2E1M - chains B and C of the 3 polymer chains in the assembly; structure by X-ray diffraction, 2.80 A resolution.

Chain B:
Name: L-glutamate oxidase
Organism: Streptomyces sp
Notes: EC 1.4.3.11
UniProt: Q8L3C7 (Q8L3C7_9ACTO); numbering as in UniProt (aligned over 391-520)
Chain sequence (130 residues; row label = number of the first residue in the row):
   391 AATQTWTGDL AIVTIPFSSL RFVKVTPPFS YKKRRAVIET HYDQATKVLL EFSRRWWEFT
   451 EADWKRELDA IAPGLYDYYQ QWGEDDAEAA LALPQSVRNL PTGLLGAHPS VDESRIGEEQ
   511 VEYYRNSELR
Not modelled in the structure: 481-520
Swiss-Prot annotation at these positions:
  - binding site (FAD): Ser-409
Residues lining bound ligands: FAD (flavin-adenine dinucleotide): Thr-404, Ile-405, Pro-406, Ser-409, Lys-437

Chain C:
Name: L-glutamate oxidase
Organism: Streptomyces sp
Notes: EC 1.4.3.11; fragment: C-terminal domain, residues 521-701
UniProt: Q8L3C7 (Q8L3C7_9ACTO); residues 521-701 here = UniProt positions 521-701
Chain sequence (181 residues; each row starts with the number of its first residue):
   521 GGVRPATNAY GGGSTTDNPN RFMYYPSHPV PGTQGGVVLA AYSWSDDAAR WDSFDDAERY
   581 GYALENLQSV HGRRIEVFYT GAGQTQSWLR DPYACGEAAV YTPHQMTAFH LDVVRPEGPV
   641 YFAGEHVSLK HAWIEGAVET AVRAAIAVNE APVGDTGVTA AAGRRGAAAA TEPMREEALT
   701 S
Not modelled in the structure: 521-522, 674-701
Swiss-Prot annotation at these positions:
  - binding site (FAD): Glu-645, Trp-653, Ile-654
  - mutagenesis: Trp-564 (W564A: Strong decrease in L-glutamate oxidation. Has little influence on substrate specificity)
Residues lining bound ligands: FAD (flavin-adenine dinucleotide): Tyr-562, Trp-608, Tyr-613, Glu-617, Gly-644, Glu-645, Ala-652, Trp-653, Ile-654, Ala-657

Interface between chain B and chain C:
Residue-residue contacts (167):
  Asp-399(B) / Pro-639(C)
  Leu-400(B) / Pro-639(C)
  Leu-400(B) / Val-668(C)
  Leu-400(B) / Ala-671(C)  hydrophobic
  Ala-401(B) / Pro-639(C)  hydrogen bond (backbone-backbone)
  Ala-401(B) / Val-640(C)
  Ala-401(B) / Tyr-641(C)  hydrogen bond (backbone-backbone)
  Ile-402(B) / Tyr-641(C)
  Val-403(B) / Val-640(C)  hydrophobic
  Val-403(B) / Tyr-641(C)  hydrogen bond (backbone-backbone)
  Val-403(B) / Phe-642(C)
  Val-403(B) / Ala-643(C)  hydrogen bond (backbone-backbone)
  Thr-404(B) / Ala-643(C)
  Ile-405(B) / His-646(C)
  Pro-406(B) / Tyr-613(C)
  Pro-406(B) / Ala-614(C)
  Pro-406(B) / His-646(C)
  Phe-407(B) / His-646(C)
  Ser-408(B) / Ala-614(C)  hydrogen bond (side chain-backbone)
  Ser-408(B) / Cys-615(C)
  Phe-419(B) / Glu-637(C)
  Phe-419(B) / Phe-642(C)  hydrophobic
  Ser-420(B) / Glu-637(C)  hydrogen bond (backbone-side chain)
  Lys-422(B) / Asp-632(C)
  Lys-423(B) / Asp-632(C)  hydrogen bond (side chain-backbone)
  Lys-423(B) / Val-633(C)  hydrogen bond (side chain-backbone)
  Lys-423(B) / Arg-635(C)  hydrogen bond (side chain-backbone)
  Lys-423(B) / Glu-637(C)  salt bridge
  Lys-423(B) / Phe-642(C)
  Ala-426(B) / Phe-629(C)  hydrophobic
  Ala-426(B) / Val-633(C)  hydrophobic
  Glu-429(B) / Gln-625(C)  hydrogen bond (backbone-side chain)
  Glu-429(B) / Phe-629(C)
  Thr-430(B) / Ala-619(C)
  Thr-430(B) / Tyr-621(C)
  Thr-430(B) / Phe-629(C)
  His-431(B) / Ala-619(C)
  His-431(B) / Val-620(C)  hydrogen bond (backbone-backbone)
  His-431(B) / Thr-622(C)
  His-431(B) / Gln-625(C)
  Tyr-432(B) / Cys-615(C)
  Tyr-432(B) / Ala-618(C)
  Tyr-432(B) / Ala-619(C)
  Tyr-432(B) / His-646(C)
  Asp-433(B) / Trp-564(C)
  Asp-433(B) / Ser-565(C)  hydrogen bond (side chain-backbone)
  Asp-433(B) / Gly-616(C)
  Asp-433(B) / Glu-617(C)  hydrogen bond (backbone-backbone)
  Asp-433(B) / Ala-618(C)  hydrogen bond (backbone-backbone)
  Asp-433(B) / Val-620(C)
  Gln-434(B) / Trp-564(C)
  Gln-434(B) / Ser-565(C)  hydrogen bond (backbone-backbone)
  Gln-434(B) / Ala-568(C)
  Gln-434(B) / Ala-569(C)
  Gln-434(B) / Asp-572(C)
  Gln-434(B) / Leu-609(C)
  Ala-435(B) / Ser-563(C)
  Ala-435(B) / Ala-568(C)  hydrophobic
  Ala-435(B) / Gln-606(C)
  Ala-435(B) / Ser-607(C)
  Ala-435(B) / Trp-608(C)  hydrogen bond (backbone-backbone)
  Ala-435(B) / Glu-617(C)
  Thr-436(B) / Ala-561(C)
  Thr-436(B) / Tyr-562(C)
  Thr-436(B) / Ser-563(C)  hydrogen bond (backbone-backbone)
  Thr-436(B) / Ala-568(C)
  Thr-436(B) / Asp-572(C)  hydrogen bond
  Thr-436(B) / Arg-579(C)
  Thr-436(B) / Thr-605(C)
  Thr-436(B) / Gln-606(C)
  Thr-436(B) / Ser-607(C)
  Lys-437(B) / Leu-559(C)
  Lys-437(B) / Ala-561(C)
  Lys-437(B) / Tyr-562(C)
  Lys-437(B) / Thr-605(C)  hydrogen bond (backbone-side chain)
  Lys-437(B) / Gln-606(C)  hydrogen bond (backbone-backbone)
  Val-438(B) / Val-558(C)
  Val-438(B) / Leu-559(C)
  Val-438(B) / Ala-560(C)  hydrogen bond (backbone-backbone)
  Val-438(B) / Ala-561(C)  hydrogen bond (backbone-backbone)
  Val-438(B) / Tyr-580(C)  hydrophobic
  Val-438(B) / Ala-583(C)  hydrophobic
  Val-438(B) / Gln-604(C)
  Val-438(B) / Thr-605(C)
  Leu-439(B) / Val-557(C)  hydrophobic
  Leu-439(B) / Val-558(C)
  Leu-439(B) / Leu-559(C)  hydrophobic
  Leu-439(B) / Gly-603(C)
  Leu-439(B) / Gln-604(C)  hydrogen bond (backbone-backbone)
  Leu-440(B) / Val-557(C)
  Leu-440(B) / Val-558(C)  hydrogen bond (backbone-backbone)
  Leu-440(B) / Ala-560(C)  hydrophobic
  Leu-440(B) / Ala-583(C)
  Leu-440(B) / Leu-584(C)
  Leu-440(B) / Tyr-599(C)
  Leu-440(B) / Ala-602(C)
  Glu-441(B) / Gly-556(C)
  Glu-441(B) / Phe-598(C)
  Glu-441(B) / Tyr-599(C)
  Glu-441(B) / Thr-600(C)  hydrogen bond (backbone-backbone)
  Glu-441(B) / Ala-602(C)  hydrogen bond (backbone-backbone)
  Phe-442(B) / Gly-555(C)
  Phe-442(B) / Gly-556(C)  hydrogen bond (backbone-backbone)
  Phe-442(B) / Val-558(C)  hydrophobic
  Phe-442(B) / Leu-587(C)  hydrophobic
  Phe-442(B) / Ile-595(C)
  Phe-442(B) / Phe-598(C)
  Phe-442(B) / Tyr-599(C)
  Phe-442(B) / Thr-600(C)
  Ser-443(B) / Gln-554(C)
  Ser-443(B) / Gly-555(C)  hydrogen bond (backbone-backbone)
  Ser-443(B) / Phe-598(C)  hydrogen bond (backbone-backbone)
  Ser-443(B) / Thr-600(C)
  Arg-444(B) / Gln-554(C)
  Arg-444(B) / Gly-555(C)
  Arg-444(B) / Phe-598(C)
  Arg-445(B) / Pro-549(C)
  Arg-445(B) / Thr-553(C)  hydrogen bond (side chain-backbone)
  Arg-445(B) / Gln-554(C)
  Arg-445(B) / Gly-555(C)  hydrogen bond (side chain-backbone)
  Trp-446(B) / His-591(C)
  Trp-446(B) / Ile-595(C)  hydrophobic
  Trp-446(B) / Phe-598(C)
  Trp-447(B) / Thr-527(C)
  Trp-447(B) / Asn-528(C)  hydrogen bond (backbone-backbone)
  Trp-447(B) / Ala-529(C)  hydrogen bond (backbone-backbone)
  Trp-447(B) / Tyr-545(C)  hydrophobic
  Trp-447(B) / Pro-546(C)
  Trp-447(B) / Gly-556(C)
  Trp-447(B) / Val-558(C)  hydrophobic
  Glu-448(B) / Asn-528(C)  hydrogen bond (backbone-side chain)
  Glu-448(B) / Ala-529(C)
  Glu-448(B) / Tyr-530(C)
  Phe-449(B) / Ala-526(C)
  Phe-449(B) / Asn-528(C)  hydrogen bond (backbone-side chain)
  Phe-449(B) / Phe-598(C)  hydrophobic
  Thr-450(B) / Ala-526(C)
  Thr-450(B) / Asn-528(C)
  Glu-451(B) / Ala-526(C)  hydrogen bond (side chain-backbone)
  Glu-451(B) / Arg-594(C)  salt bridge
  Trp-454(B) / Ala-526(C)
  Trp-454(B) / Arg-594(C)
  Trp-454(B) / Ile-595(C)
  Trp-454(B) / Phe-598(C)  hydrophobic
  Glu-457(B) / Phe-598(C)
  Leu-458(B) / Val-597(C)  hydrophobic
  Ile-461(B) / Phe-598(C)  hydrophobic
  Tyr-466(B) / Arg-594(C)
  Tyr-469(B) / Val-523(C)
  Tyr-469(B) / Arg-593(C)
  Tyr-469(B) / Arg-594(C)
  Tyr-469(B) / Glu-596(C)  hydrogen bond
  Tyr-469(B) / Val-597(C)  hydrophobic
  Gln-470(B) / Val-523(C)
  Trp-472(B) / Arg-593(C)
  Trp-472(B) / Glu-596(C)
  Gly-473(B) / Val-523(C)
  Gly-473(B) / Arg-593(C)  hydrogen bond (backbone-side chain)
  Glu-474(B) / Val-523(C)
  Glu-474(B) / Arg-524(C)  hydrogen bond (side chain-backbone)
  Glu-474(B) / Gly-592(C)
  Glu-474(B) / Arg-593(C)  hydrogen bond (side chain-backbone)
  Asp-475(B) / Arg-593(C)
  Ala-479(B) / Pro-539(C)
  Ala-479(B) / Asn-586(C)
  Ala-480(B) / Asp-537(C)
  Ala-480(B) / Asn-538(C)
Interface residues without a listed pair, chain B (56 interface residues in all): Ser-409, Leu-410, Arg-425, Leu-465, Glu-478
Interface residues without a listed pair, chain C (84 interface residues in all): Pro-525, Trp-571, Ser-589, Glu-645, Ala-664, Ala-665, Val-673

In short:
Chain B and chain C form an interface of 56 and 84 residues respectively, with 40 hydrogen bonds and 2 salt
bridges. Among the polar pairs are Lys-423(B)/Glu-637(C), Glu-451(B)/Arg-594(C) and Ser-408(B)/Ala-614(C).
Flavin-adenine dinucleotide is bound between chain B and chain C.
Chain B is L-glutamate oxidase and chain C is L-glutamate oxidase, both from Streptomyces sp; the structure,
Crystal Structure of L-Glutamate Oxidase from Streptomyces sp. X-119-6, was determined by X-ray diffraction.
